PDB entry 8AOV | electron microscopy, 2.48 A resolution | chains Q and S of the 12 polymer chains in the assembly

== Chain Q (and S) ==
Protein: mRNA-capping enzyme nsP1
From: Chikungunya virus strain S27-African prototype
Notes: EC 2.1.1.-, 2.7.7.-; chain S of this document is another copy of the same molecule, construct and numbering; everything in this record applies to it too
Reference sequence: Q8JUX6 (POLN_CHIKS); residue numbers follow UniProt; this construct covers 1-535
Amino-acid sequence (543 residues; numbered 1 to 543; the number before each row is that of its first residue):
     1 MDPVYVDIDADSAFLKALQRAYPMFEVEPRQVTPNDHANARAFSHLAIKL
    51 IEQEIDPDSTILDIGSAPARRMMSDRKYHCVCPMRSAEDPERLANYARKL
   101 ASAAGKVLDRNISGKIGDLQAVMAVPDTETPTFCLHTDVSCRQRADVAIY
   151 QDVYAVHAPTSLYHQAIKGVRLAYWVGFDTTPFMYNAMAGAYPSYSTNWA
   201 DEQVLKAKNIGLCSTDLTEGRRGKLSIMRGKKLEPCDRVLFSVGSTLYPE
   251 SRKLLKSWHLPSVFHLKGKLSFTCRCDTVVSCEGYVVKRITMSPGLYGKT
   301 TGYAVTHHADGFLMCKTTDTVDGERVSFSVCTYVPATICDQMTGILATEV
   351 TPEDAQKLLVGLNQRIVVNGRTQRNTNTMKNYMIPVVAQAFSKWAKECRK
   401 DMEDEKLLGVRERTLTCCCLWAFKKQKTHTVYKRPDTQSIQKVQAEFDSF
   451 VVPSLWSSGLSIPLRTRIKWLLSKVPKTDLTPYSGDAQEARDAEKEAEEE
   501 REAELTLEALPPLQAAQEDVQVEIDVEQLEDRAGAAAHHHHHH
Not modelled in the structure: 1-2, 83-88, 365-375, 451-457, 473-543
Differences from the reference sequence: expression tag (536-543)
Metal / ion sites: Zn2+: His79, Glu129, Cys134, Cys141
Ligand contacts: GTP (guanosine-5'-triphosphate): His37, Ala40, Arg41, Arg70, Asp152, Tyr154, Phe178, Phe241, Val243, Thr246, Tyr248, Glu250, Tyr285
UniProt features mapped onto this chain:
  - active site: His37 (For mRNA-capping enzyme nsP1 activity)
  - binding site (Zn(2+)): His79, Glu129, Cys134, Cys141
  - site: His37 (Involved in the phosphoramide link with 7-methyl-GMP), Ala535 (Cleavage)
  - lipidation (S-palmitoyl cysteine): Cys417, Cys419
  - mutagenesis: Cys417 (C417A: Loss of palmitoylation), Cys419 (C419A: Loss of palmitoylation)
Reported in the primary citation:
  - binding site for GTP: Arg41, Asp152, Tyr154, Phe178, Phe241, Tyr248, Glu250
  - specificity-determining residues: Glu250 (proposed by the authors, not directly observed)
  - catalytic residues: His37 (citing earlier work)
  - mutagenesis - R41A, R70A, R92A: abolished catalytic activity

== Interface between chain Q and chain S ==
Residue-residue contacts (161):
  Gln31(Q) - Pro23(S)
  Val32(Q) - Pro23(S)
  Val32(Q) - Met24(S)
  Thr33(Q) - Pro23(S)
  Pro34(Q) - Arg20(S)
  Pro34(Q) - Ala21(S)
  Pro34(Q) - Pro23(S)
  Pro34(Q) - Met24(S)
  Pro34(Q) - Val279(S)
  Asp36(Q) - His307(S)
  Pro90(Q) - Ser293(S)
  Pro90(Q) - Tyr297(S)  hydrophobic
  Glu91(Q) - Ser293(S)  hydrogen bond (backbone-side chain)
  Ser196(Q) - His307(S)
  Ser196(Q) - Asp436(S)  hydrogen bond
  Ser196(Q) - Gln438(S)  hydrogen bond (backbone-side chain)
  Asn198(Q) - Asp436(S)  hydrogen bond (side chain-backbone)
  Asn198(Q) - Gln438(S)  hydrogen bond
  Glu202(Q) - Tyr303(S)  hydrogen bond
  Leu205(Q) - Tyr303(S)
  Leu205(Q) - Ile440(S)
  Lys208(Q) - Asp401(S)  salt bridge
  Lys208(Q) - Thr428(S)
  Lys208(Q) - Thr430(S)
  Asn209(Q) - Trp394(S)  hydrogen bond
  Asn209(Q) - Cys398(S)
  Asn209(Q) - Arg434(S)  hydrogen bond (backbone-side chain)
  Ile210(Q) - Lys433(S)
  Gly211(Q) - Lys433(S)  hydrogen bond (backbone-side chain)
  Gly211(Q) - Thr437(S)
  Gly211(Q) - Gln438(S)  hydrogen bond (backbone-backbone)
  Leu212(Q) - Val305(S)  hydrophobic
  Leu212(Q) - Gln438(S)
  Leu212(Q) - Ile440(S)  hydrophobic
  Cys213(Q) - Tyr185(S)
  Cys213(Q) - Lys433(S)  hydrogen bond (backbone-side chain)
  Cys213(Q) - Gln438(S)  hydrogen bond (backbone-backbone)
  Cys213(Q) - Ser439(S)
  Cys213(Q) - Ile440(S)
  Ser214(Q) - Tyr185(S)  hydrogen bond
  Ser214(Q) - Ser439(S)
  Ser214(Q) - Ile440(S)  hydrogen bond (side chain-backbone)
  Ser214(Q) - Gln441(S)  hydrogen bond
  Thr215(Q) - Tyr185(S)
  Thr215(Q) - Val431(S)
  Asp216(Q) - Thr428(S)
  Leu217(Q) - Met314(S)  hydrophobic
  Leu217(Q) - Cys315(S)
  Leu217(Q) - Lys316(S)
  Leu217(Q) - Ser329(S)
  Leu217(Q) - Thr428(S)
  Leu217(Q) - His429(S)
  Leu217(Q) - Thr430(S)
  Leu217(Q) - Val431(S)  hydrophobic
  Thr218(Q) - Lys425(S)
  Thr218(Q) - Gln426(S)  hydrogen bond (side chain-backbone)
  Thr218(Q) - Lys427(S)
  Thr218(Q) - Thr428(S)  hydrogen bond (backbone-backbone)
  Thr218(Q) - His429(S)
  Glu219(Q) - Lys316(S)  salt bridge
  Glu219(Q) - Lys427(S)
  Glu219(Q) - His429(S)  salt bridge
  Gly220(Q) - Lys424(S)
  Gly220(Q) - Lys425(S)
  Arg222(Q) - Lys425(S)
  Gly223(Q) - Phe423(S)
  Lys224(Q) - Trp421(S)
  Lys224(Q) - Ala422(S)
  Lys224(Q) - Phe423(S)  hydrogen bond (backbone-backbone)
  Lys224(Q) - Lys425(S)
  Leu225(Q) - Leu420(S)  hydrophobic
  Leu225(Q) - Trp421(S)
  Leu225(Q) - Ala422(S)  hydrophobic
  Ser226(Q) - Arg413(S)  hydrogen bond
  Ser226(Q) - Leu420(S)
  Ser226(Q) - Trp421(S)  hydrogen bond (backbone-backbone)
  Ile227(Q) - Cys419(S)
  Ile227(Q) - Leu420(S)  hydrophobic
  Met228(Q) - Arg413(S)
  Met228(Q) - Trp421(S)
  Arg229(Q) - Trp421(S)
  Gly230(Q) - Arg411(S)
  Gly230(Q) - Arg413(S)
  Lys231(Q) - Gly409(S)
  Lys231(Q) - Val410(S)
  Lys231(Q) - Arg411(S)  hydrogen bond (side chain-backbone)
  Lys231(Q) - Arg413(S)  hydrogen bond (side chain-backbone)
  Lys232(Q) - Gly409(S)
  Lys232(Q) - Arg411(S)  hydrogen bond (backbone-side chain)
  Leu233(Q) - Gly409(S)  hydrogen bond (backbone-backbone)
  Leu233(Q) - Val410(S)
  Arg238(Q) - Thr301(S)
  Ser242(Q) - Val305(S)
  Ser242(Q) - Gln438(S)
  Gly244(Q) - His307(S)
  Gly244(Q) - Gln438(S)  hydrogen bond (backbone-side chain)
  Ser245(Q) - Val305(S)
  Ser245(Q) - His307(S)
  Leu247(Q) - Ser262(S)
  Leu247(Q) - Thr301(S)
  Leu247(Q) - Val305(S)  hydrophobic
  Pro249(Q) - Thr301(S)
  Lys316(Q) - Glu405(S)  salt bridge
  Lys316(Q) - Lys406(S)  hydrogen bond (side chain-backbone)
  Lys316(Q) - Leu407(S)
  Lys316(Q) - Leu408(S)
  Thr318(Q) - Asp401(S)
  Thr318(Q) - Asp404(S)
  Thr318(Q) - Glu405(S)
  Thr318(Q) - Lys406(S)
  Asp319(Q) - Asp401(S)
  Thr320(Q) - Asp401(S)
  Asp322(Q) - Lys425(S)
  Gly323(Q) - Lys424(S)
  Gly323(Q) - Lys425(S)
  Gly323(Q) - Gln426(S)  hydrogen bond (backbone-backbone)
  Glu324(Q) - Arg411(S)
  Glu324(Q) - Arg413(S)  salt bridge
  Glu324(Q) - Phe423(S)
  Glu324(Q) - Lys424(S)
  Arg325(Q) - Lys400(S)
  Arg325(Q) - Asp401(S)  salt bridge
  Arg325(Q) - Asp404(S)  salt bridge
  Arg325(Q) - Lys406(S)  hydrogen bond (backbone-side chain)
  Arg325(Q) - Gln426(S)
  Val326(Q) - Arg411(S)
  Ser327(Q) - Lys406(S)  hydrogen bond (side chain-backbone)
  Ser327(Q) - Leu407(S)
  Ser327(Q) - Leu408(S)
  Ser327(Q) - Gly409(S)
  Phe328(Q) - Leu408(S)  hydrophobic
  Ser329(Q) - Leu408(S)
  Pro352(Q) - Met402(S)  hydrophobic
  Glu353(Q) - Ala347(S)
  Glu353(Q) - Thr348(S)  hydrogen bond
  Glu353(Q) - Arg399(S)  salt bridge
  Glu353(Q) - Met402(S)
  Gln356(Q) - Thr343(S)  hydrogen bond (side chain-backbone)
  Gln356(Q) - Ala347(S)
  Lys357(Q) - Gly344(S)  hydrogen bond (side chain-backbone)
  Lys357(Q) - Ala347(S)
  Lys357(Q) - Thr348(S)
  Val360(Q) - Thr343(S)
  Val360(Q) - Gly344(S)
  Asn377(Q) - Asp340(S)
  Lys380(Q) - Asp436(S)  salt bridge
  Asn381(Q) - Asp340(S)
  Asn381(Q) - Thr343(S)  hydrogen bond
  Tyr382(Q) - Arg434(S)  hydrogen bond (backbone-side chain)
  Tyr382(Q) - Pro435(S)
  Tyr382(Q) - Asp436(S)
  Tyr382(Q) - Thr437(S)
  Ile384(Q) - Thr343(S)
  Pro385(Q) - Arg434(S)
  Gln389(Q) - Met402(S)
  Lys393(Q) - Glu405(S)  salt bridge
  His429(Q) - Glu405(S)  salt bridge
  Gly459(Q) - Tyr297(S)
  Ser461(Q) - Tyr297(S)
  Pro463(Q) - Pro294(S)  hydrophobic
  Leu464(Q) - Tyr297(S)
Also at the interface, not in a pair above, chain Q (74 interface residues in all): Glu234, Leu240
Also at the interface, not in a pair above, chain S (65 interface residues in all): Thr278, Thr291, Glu397, Glu412, Thr416

== In short ==
Chain Q and chain S form an interface of 74 and 65 residues respectively; the contacts include 34 hydrogen
bonds and 11 salt bridges. Among the polar pairs are Lys208(Q)-Asp401(S), Glu219(Q)-Lys316(S) and
Glu219(Q)-His429(S). Bound to chain Q: GTP. The paper reports the catalytic residue His37(Q); R41A, R70A and
R92A of chain Q abolish catalytic activity.
Chain Q and chain S are both mRNA-capping enzyme nsP1 (Chikungunya virus strain S27-African prototype); the
structure, CryoEM structure of the Chikungunya virus nsP1 capping pores in complex with GTP, was determined by
electron microscopy (same publication as 8APX, 8AOW, 8AOX and 8AXV).
